PDB entry 4ESV | X-ray diffraction, 3.20 A resolution | chains A and B of the 7 polymer chains in the assembly

Chain A (and B):
Protein: Replicative helicase
From: Geobacillus stearothermophilus
Notes: EC 3.6.4.12; chain B of this document is another copy of the same molecule, construct and numbering; everything in this record applies to it too
Reference sequence: Q9X4C9 (Q9X4C9_GEOSE); numbering as in UniProt (aligned over 1-454)
Sequence (454 residues; row label = number of the first residue in the row):
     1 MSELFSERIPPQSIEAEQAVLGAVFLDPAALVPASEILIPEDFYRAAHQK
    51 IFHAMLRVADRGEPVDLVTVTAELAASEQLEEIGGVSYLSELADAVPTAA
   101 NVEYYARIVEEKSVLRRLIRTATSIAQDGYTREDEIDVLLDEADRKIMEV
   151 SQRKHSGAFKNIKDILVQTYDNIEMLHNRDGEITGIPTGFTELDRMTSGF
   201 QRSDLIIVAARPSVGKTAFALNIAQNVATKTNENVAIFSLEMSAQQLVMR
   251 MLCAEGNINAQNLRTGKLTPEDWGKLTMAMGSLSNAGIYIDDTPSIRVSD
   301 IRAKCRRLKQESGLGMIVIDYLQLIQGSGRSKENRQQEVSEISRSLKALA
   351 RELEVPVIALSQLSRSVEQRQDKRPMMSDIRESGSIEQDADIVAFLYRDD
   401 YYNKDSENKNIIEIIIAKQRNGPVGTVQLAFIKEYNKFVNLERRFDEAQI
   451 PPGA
Unresolved in the structure: 1-5, 153-158, 171-182, 442-454 (chain B: 1-5, 179-180, 366-373, 446-454)
Ion coordination: Ca2+ site 1: S213 (together with GDP); Ca2+ site 2: T217 (together with GDP); Ca2+ site 3 near S378 (its only coordinating residue here); Ca2+ site 4 near D391 (its only coordinating residue here)
Small-molecule neighbours:
  - tetrafluoroaluminate (ALF): P212, S213, K216, E241, Y321, Q362
  - GDP (guanosine-5'-diphosphate): R211, P212, S213, V214, G215, K216, T217, A218, R250, A260, Q261, R264, R398, F431, K433, E434, N436
From the paper describing this entry:
  - binding site for the 14-nt DNA strand: R381, E382
  - binding site for GDP: G215, K216, T217, R250, Q362
  - binding site for tetrafluoroaluminate: K216, K418, R420
  - catalytic residues: E241
  - allosteric site: R420 (proposed by the authors, not directly observed)

Interface between chain A and chain B:
Pairs across the interface - 69 pairs, chain A then chain B:
  P11(A) with E133(B)
  E111(A) with I136(B)
  K112(A) with E133(B), salt bridge
  V114(A) with L140(B), hydrophobic
  L115(A) with G129(B); I136(B), hydrophobic
  L118(A) with I125(B), hydrophobic
  I119(A) with Y130(B)
  A122(A) with A122(B); I125(B), hydrophobic
  T123(A) with A126(B)
  I125(A) with L118(B), hydrophobic; A122(B), hydrophobic
  A126(A) with A122(B)
  Q127(A) with S6(B), hydrogen bond (side chain-backbone)
  G129(A) with L115(B); I119(B)
  Y130(A) with S6(B); E7(B); I9(B); P10(B), hydrophobic; I119(B)
  E133(A) with P11(B); K112(B), salt bridge; L115(B)
  I136(A) with E111(B); V114(B), hydrophobic; L115(B), hydrophobic; R153(B)
  D137(A) with R153(B), salt bridge
  L139(A) with L115(B), hydrophobic
  L140(A) with V114(B), hydrophobic; V150(B); S151(B)
  D144(A) with M148(B); R306(B), salt bridge
  R145(A) with Q310(B)
  M148(A) with D144(B); M148(B), hydrophobic; R306(B)
  V150(A) with L140(B)
  F159(A) with A236(B), hydrophobic; F238(B), hydrophobic; Y289(B); I290(B); D291(B); K304(B); L308(B), hydrophobic
  K160(A) with Y289(B); I290(B), hydrogen bond (backbone-backbone)
  N161(A) with Y289(B)
  I162(A) with V248(B), hydrophobic; M251(B), hydrophobic; L283(B); S284(B); I288(B), hydrophobic
  K163(A) with S284(B)
  I165(A) with V248(B), hydrophobic; I290(B), hydrophobic
  L166(A) with M280(B), hydrophobic
  Q168(A) with M280(B)
  T169(A) with M249(B)
  R344(A) with D134(B), salt bridge; E135(B), salt bridge
  R351(A) with E133(B), hydrogen bond (side chain-backbone); D134(B)
  M376(A) with K332(B)
  Q388(A) with V138(B)
  R420(A) with D137(B), salt bridge
Other interface residues (no listed pair), chain A (46 interface residues in all): R8, I9, T131, A143, I147, E149, S151, Y170, R370
Other interface residues (no listed pair), chain B (55 interface residues in all): R8, T123, L139, A143, I147, A244, L263, G287, D292, C305

In short:
46 residues of chain A face 55 of chain B across their interface; the contacts include 3 hydrogen bonds and 7
salt bridges. Among the polar pairs are K112(A)-E133(B), D137(A)-R153(B) and D144(A)-R306(B). The paper
reports the catalytic residue E241(A); a binding site for GDP at G215(A), K216(A) and T217(A) among others.
Both chains are Replicative helicase (Geobacillus stearothermophilus). Entry 4ESV (A New Twist on the
Translocation Mechanism of Helicases from the Structure of DnaB with its ...) was determined by X-ray
diffraction.
